Entry 9DKV (electron microscopy, 2.81 A resolution); this record covers chains N and M of the 14 polymer chains in the assembly.

# Chain N (and M)
Protein: ATP-dependent Clp protease proteolytic subunit, mitochondrial
Organism: Homo sapiens
Notes: EC 3.4.21.92; chain M of this document is another copy of the same molecule, construct and numbering; everything in this record applies to it too
UniProtKB: Q16740 (CLPP_HUMAN); numbering as in UniProt (aligned over 58-277)
Chain sequence (221 residues; each row starts with the number of its first residue):
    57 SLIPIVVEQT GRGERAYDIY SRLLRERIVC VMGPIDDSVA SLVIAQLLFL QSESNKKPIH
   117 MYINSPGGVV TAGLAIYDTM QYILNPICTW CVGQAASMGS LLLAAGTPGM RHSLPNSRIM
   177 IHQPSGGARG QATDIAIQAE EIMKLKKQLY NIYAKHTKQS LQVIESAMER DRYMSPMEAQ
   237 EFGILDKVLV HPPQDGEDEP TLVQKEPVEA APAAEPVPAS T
Unresolved in the structure: 57-58, 63-71, 181-192, 245-277
Construct notes: expression tag (57)
Swiss-Prot annotation at these positions:
  - active site: S153 (Nucleophile), H178
  - modified residue: K200 (N6-succinyllysine), K211 (N6-acetyllysine)
  - natural variant: T145 (T145P: In PRLTS3), C147 (C147S: In PRLTS3), Y229 (Y229D: In PRLTS3)
  - mutagenesis: L58 to I61 (Abolishes protease activity), S153 (S153A/C: Abolishes protease activity)

# How chain N and chain M interact
Pairs across the interface - 26 pairs, chain N then chain M:
  P60(N) with S77(M); L98(M); Q102(M)
  I61(N) with A72(M); Y73(M); S77(M), hydrogen bond (backbone-side chain)
  V62(N) with Y73(M); F105(M), hydrophobic
  I75(N) with F105(M), hydrophobic
  Y76(N) with S97(M); L98(M)
  R78(N) with F105(M)
  L79(N) with A101(M), hydrophobic
  M88(N) with S97(M)
  W146(N) with Y138(M)
  L170(N) with D134(M)
  P171(N) with D134(M)
  N172(N) with D134(M), hydrogen bond (backbone-side chain); Q204(M)
  R174(N) with T127(M); I193(M); E197(M), salt bridge; K200(M); Q204(M)
  D227(N) with Q194(M)
  Y229(N) with E197(M)
Other interface residues (no listed pair), chain N (20 interface residues in all): I59, E82, Y118, G149, Q150
Other interface residues (no listed pair), chain M (25 interface residues in all): L80, L104, S108, E109, A131, Y133, T135, L201, I208

# In short
Chain N and chain M form an interface of 20 and 25 residues respectively, with 2 hydrogen bonds and 1 salt
bridge. Polar pairs include R174(N)-E197(M), I61(N)-S77(M) and N172(N)-D134(M). From UniProt: active-site
residues S153(N) and H178(N) and 5 mutagenesis sites on chain N.
Both chains are ATP-dependent Clp protease proteolytic subunit, mitochondrial (Homo sapiens). Entry 9DKV
(Human mitochondrial ClpP in Apo state) was determined by electron microscopy together with 9DQK, 9DQL and
9DKW from the same study.
